2BM9 - chains C and F of the 6 polymer chains in the assembly; structure by X-ray diffraction, 2.94 A resolution.

== Chain C (and F) ==
Name: Cephalosporin hydroxylase cmci
From: Streptomyces clavuligerus
Notes: chain F of this document is another copy of the same molecule, construct and numbering; everything in this record applies to it too
Reference sequence: O85726 (O85726_STRCL); residue numbers follow UniProt; this construct covers 1-236
Sequence (236 residues; each row starts with the number of its first residue):
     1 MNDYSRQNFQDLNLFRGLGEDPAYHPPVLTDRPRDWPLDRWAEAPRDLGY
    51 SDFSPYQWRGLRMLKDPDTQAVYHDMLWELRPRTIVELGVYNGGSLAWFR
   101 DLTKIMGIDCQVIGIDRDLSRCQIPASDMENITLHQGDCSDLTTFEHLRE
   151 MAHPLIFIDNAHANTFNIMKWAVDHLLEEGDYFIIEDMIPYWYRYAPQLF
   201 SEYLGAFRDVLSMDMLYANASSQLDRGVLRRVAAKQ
Not modelled in the structure: 1-2, 234-236 (chain F: 1-2, 235-236)
Differences from the reference sequence: engineered mutation Q10 (Leu in O85726), N160 (Asp in O85726), F200 (Leu in O85726)
Residues lining bound ligands: S-adenosylmethionine (SAM): L18, L64, K65, E87, G89, V90, Y91, N92, G93, G94, S95, L96, D116, R117, R121, G137, D138, C139, N160, A161, A163

== Chain C / chain F interface ==
Contacting residue pairs - 105 pairs, chain C then chain F:
  P27(C) with L216(F), hydrophobic
  L29(C) with L216(F)
  P33(C) with M215(F)
  R34(C) with E79(F), salt bridge; Y182(F), hydrogen bond; M213(F); D214(F), salt bridge; M215(F), hydrogen bond (backbone-backbone); L216(F); Y217(F); R230(F)
  D35(C) with S212(F), hydrogen bond; M213(F); R230(F), salt bridge
  W36(C) with S212(F); M213(F), hydrogen bond (backbone-backbone); M215(F), hydrophobic
  L38(C) with L204(F); G205(F); L211(F); S212(F); M213(F); L229(F), hydrophobic
  D39(C) with G205(F); R208(F)
  W41(C) with I189(F), hydrophobic; Y193(F), hydrophobic; L204(F); M213(F); R226(F), hydrogen bond (side chain-backbone)
  A42(C) with Y193(F)
  A44(C) with M213(F), hydrophobic
  P45(C) with M215(F); N219(F), hydrogen bond (backbone-side chain)
  R46(C) with N219(F); R226(F)
  D47(C) with N219(F), hydrogen bond (backbone-side chain)
  L48(C) with N219(F); A220(F), hydrophobic
  Q57(C) with H74(F); D75(F), hydrogen bond; W78(F)
  W58(C) with H74(F); L102(F), hydrophobic
  R59(C) with H74(F), hydrogen bond (backbone-side chain); W78(F); I105(F), hydrogen bond (side chain-backbone)
  G60(C) with W78(F)
  P67(C) with P67(F); A71(F), hydrophobic
  D68(C) with Y56(F)
  H74(C) with Q57(F), hydrogen bond (side chain-backbone); W58(F); R59(F)
  D75(C) with Q57(F)
  W78(C) with Q57(F); R59(F); G60(F)
  E79(C) with R34(F), salt bridge
  D101(C) with I105(F)
  L102(C) with W58(F), hydrophobic
  I105(C) with W58(F), hydrophobic; R59(F), hydrogen bond (backbone-side chain); I105(F), hydrophobic
  M106(C) with R59(F)
  Y182(C) with R34(F), hydrogen bond
  I189(C) with W41(F), hydrophobic
  Y193(C) with W41(F), hydrophobic; A42(F)
  F200(C) with W41(F), hydrophobic
  L204(C) with L38(F), hydrophobic; W41(F)
  G205(C) with D39(F)
  R208(C) with D39(F)
  L211(C) with L38(F)
  S212(C) with D35(F), hydrogen bond; W36(F); L38(F)
  M213(C) with R34(F); D35(F); W36(F), hydrogen bond (backbone-backbone); L38(F); W41(F); A44(F), hydrophobic
  D214(C) with R34(F), salt bridge
  M215(C) with L29(F), hydrophobic; P33(F); R34(F), hydrogen bond (backbone-backbone); W36(F), hydrophobic; P45(F); L48(F)
  L216(C) with P27(F); R34(F)
  Y217(C) with R34(F)
  N219(C) with P45(F), hydrogen bond (side chain-backbone); R46(F), hydrogen bond (side chain-backbone); D47(F), hydrogen bond (side chain-backbone); L48(F)
  D225(C) with R46(F), salt bridge
  R226(C) with W41(F), hydrogen bond (backbone-side chain); R46(F)
  L229(C) with L38(F), hydrophobic
  R230(C) with R34(F); D35(F), salt bridge
  V232(C) with D35(F)
Other interface residues (no listed pair), chain C (55 interface residues in all): R32, Y50, Y56, A71, F207, A220
Other interface residues (no listed pair), chain F (53 interface residues in all): Y24, R32, Y50, D68, M106, F200, F207

== In short ==
The interface between chain C and chain F involves 55 residues on one side and 53 on the other; the contacts
include 20 hydrogen bonds and 7 salt bridges. Polar contacts include R34(C)-E79(F), R34(C)-D214(F) and
D35(C)-R230(F). Chain C binds S-adenosylmethionine.
Chain C and chain F are both Cephalosporin hydroxylase cmci (Streptomyces clavuligerus); the structure,
cmcI-N160 in complex with SAM, was determined by X-ray diffraction (same publication as 2BR3, 2BR4, 2BR5 and
2BM8).
